Entry 7YF0 (electron microscopy, 3.40 A resolution); this record covers chains E and R of the 22 polymer chains in the assembly.

# Chain E
Molecule: RNA helicase
Source organism: Mammalian orthoreovirus 3
Notes: EC 3.6.4.13
Reference sequence: C9E874 (C9E874_9REOV); residues 1-1275 here = UniProt positions 1-1275
Chain sequence (1275 residues; numbered 1 to 1275; the number before each row is that of its first residue):
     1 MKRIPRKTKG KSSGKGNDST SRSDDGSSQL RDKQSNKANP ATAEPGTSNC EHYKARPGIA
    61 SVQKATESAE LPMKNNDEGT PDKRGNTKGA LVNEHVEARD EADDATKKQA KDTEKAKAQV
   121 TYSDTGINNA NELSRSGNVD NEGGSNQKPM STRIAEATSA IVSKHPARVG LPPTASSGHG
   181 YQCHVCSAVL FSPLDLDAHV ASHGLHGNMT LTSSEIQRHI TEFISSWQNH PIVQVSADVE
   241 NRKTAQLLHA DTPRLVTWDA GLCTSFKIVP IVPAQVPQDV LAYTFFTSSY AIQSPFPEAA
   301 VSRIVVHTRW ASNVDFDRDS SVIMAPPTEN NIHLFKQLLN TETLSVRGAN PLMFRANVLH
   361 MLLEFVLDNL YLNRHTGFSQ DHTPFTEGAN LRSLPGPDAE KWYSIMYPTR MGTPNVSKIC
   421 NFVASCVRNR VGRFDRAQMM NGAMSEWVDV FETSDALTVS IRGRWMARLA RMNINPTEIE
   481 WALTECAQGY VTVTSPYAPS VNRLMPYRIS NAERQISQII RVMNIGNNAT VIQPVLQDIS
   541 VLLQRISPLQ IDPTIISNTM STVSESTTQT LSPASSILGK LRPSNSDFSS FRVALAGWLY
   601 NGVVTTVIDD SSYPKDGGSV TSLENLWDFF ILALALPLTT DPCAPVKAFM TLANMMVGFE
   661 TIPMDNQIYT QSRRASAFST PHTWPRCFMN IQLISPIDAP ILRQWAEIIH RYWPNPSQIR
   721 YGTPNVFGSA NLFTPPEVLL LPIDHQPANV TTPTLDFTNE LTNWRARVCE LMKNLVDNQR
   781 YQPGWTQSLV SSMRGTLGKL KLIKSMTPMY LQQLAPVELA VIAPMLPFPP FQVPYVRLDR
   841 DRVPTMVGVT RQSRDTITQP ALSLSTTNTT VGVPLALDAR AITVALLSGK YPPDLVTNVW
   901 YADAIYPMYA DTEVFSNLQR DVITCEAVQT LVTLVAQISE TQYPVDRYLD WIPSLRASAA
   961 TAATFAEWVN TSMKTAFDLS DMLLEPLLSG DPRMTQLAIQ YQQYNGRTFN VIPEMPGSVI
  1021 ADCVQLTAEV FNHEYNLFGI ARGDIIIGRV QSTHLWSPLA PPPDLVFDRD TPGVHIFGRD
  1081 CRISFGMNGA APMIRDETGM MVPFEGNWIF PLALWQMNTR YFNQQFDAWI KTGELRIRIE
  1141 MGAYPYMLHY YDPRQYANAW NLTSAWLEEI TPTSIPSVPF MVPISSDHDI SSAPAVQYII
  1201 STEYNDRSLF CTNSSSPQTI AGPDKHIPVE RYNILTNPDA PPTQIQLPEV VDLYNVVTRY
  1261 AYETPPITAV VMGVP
Not modelled in the structure: 1-214

# Chain R
Molecule: RNA-directed RNA polymerase
Source organism: Mammalian orthoreovirus 3
Notes: EC 2.7.7.48
Reference sequence: C9E870 (C9E870_9REOV); residue numbers follow UniProt; this construct covers 1-1267
Chain sequence (1267 residues; row label = number of the first residue in the row):
     1 MSSMILTQFG PFIESISGIT DQSNDVFENA AKAFSMFTRS DVYKALDEIP FSEDAMLPIP
    61 PTIYTKPSHD SYYYIDALNR VRRKTYQGPD DVYVPNCSIV ELLEPHETLT SYGRLSEAIE
   121 NRAKDGDSQA RIATTYGRIA ESQARQIKAP LEKFVLALLV AEAGGSLYDP VLQKYDEIPG
   181 LSHNCPLWCF REICRHISGP LPDRAPYLYL SAGVFWLMSP RMTSAIPPLL SDLVNLAILQ
   241 QTAGLDPSLV RLGVQICLHA AASSSYAWFI LKTKSIFPQN TLHSMYESLE GGYCPNLEWL
   301 EPRSDYKFMY MGAMPLSTKY ARSAPSNDKK ARELGEKYGL SSVVSELRRR TKTYSKHDFT
   361 SVRYIRDAMA CTSGIFLVRT PTETVLQEYT QSPEIKVPIP QKDWTGPIGE IRILKDTTSS
   421 IARYLYRTWY LAAARMAAQP RTWDPLFQAI MRSQYVTARG GSGATLRESL YAINVSLPDF
   481 KGLPVKAATK IFQAAQLANL PFSHTSVAIL ADTSMGLRNQ VQRRPRSIMP LNVPQQQVSA
   541 PHTLTADYIN YHMNLSTTSG SAVIEKVIPL GVYASSPPNQ SINIDISACD ASITWDFFLS
   601 VIMAAIHEGV ASSSIGKPFM GVPASIVNDE SVVGVRAARP ISGMQNMIQH LSKLYKRGFS
   661 YRVNDSFSPG NDFTHMTTTF PSGSTATSTE HTANNSTMME TFLTVWGPEH TDDPDVLRLM
   721 KSLTIQRNYV CQGDDGLMII DGNTAGKVNS ETIQKMLELI SKYGEEFGWK YDIAYDGTAE
   781 YLKLYFIFGC RIPNLSRHPI VGKERANSSA EEPWPAILDQ IMGIFFNGVH DGLQWQRWIR
   841 YSWALCCAFS RQRTMTGESV GYLQYPMWSF VYWGLPLVKV FGSDPWIFSW YMPTGDLGMY
   901 SWISLIRPLM TRWMVANGYV TDKCSPVFGN ADYRKCFNEL KLYQGYYMAQ LPRNPKKSGR
   961 AAPREVREQF TQALSDYLMQ NPELKSRVLR GRSEWEKYGA GIIHNPPSLF DVPHKWYQGA
  1021 QEAATATREE LAEMDETLMR ARKHSYSSFS KLLEAYLLVK WRMCEAREPS VDLRLPLCAG
  1081 IDPLNSDPFL KMVSVGPMLQ STRKYFAQTL FMAKTVSGLD VNAIDSALLR LRTLGADKKA
  1141 LTAQLLMVGL QESEADALAG KIMLQDVNTV QLARVVNLAV PDTWMSLDFD TMFKHHVKLL
  1201 PKDGRHLNTD IPPRMGWLRA ILRFLGAGMA MTATGVAVDI YLEDIHGGGR SLGQRFMTWM
  1261 RQEGRSA
Not modelled in the structure: 1-2, 454-510, 517-533, 560-564, 855-860, 958-1026, 1101-1121, 1137-1157, 1264-1267

# Interface between chain E and chain R
Pairs across the interface (30; chain E residue first):
  Pro231(E) with Val633(R)
  Ile232(E) with Val633(R)
  Gln234(E) with Lys415(R), hydrogen bond; Val632(R); Val633(R)
  Val235(E) with Val632(R), hydrophobic
  Ser236(E) with Lys415(R); Asp416(R)
  Asp238(E) with Ile413(R); Tyr430(R)
  Asn241(E) with Tyr430(R), hydrogen bond; Glu608(R), hydrogen bond; Ser612(R)
  Thr244(E) with Ser612(R); Ile615(R)
  Leu248(E) with Ile615(R), hydrophobic
  Thr530(E) with Ser612(R)
  Pro534(E) with Ser612(R); Ser613(R)
  Gln537(E) with Trp443(R); Lys617(R)
  Glu565(E) with Leu1164(R)
  Thr568(E) with Pro1213(R)
  Ser572(E) with Leu1164(R)
  Ser575(E) with Lys1161(R); Leu1164(R)
  Leu578(E) with Gly1160(R)
  Gly579(E) with Lys1161(R)
  Ser589(E) with Pro440(R)
  Ser980(E) with Arg639(R), hydrogen bond (backbone-side chain)
Other interface residues (no listed pair), chain E (26 interface residues in all): Val233, Ala237, Arg242, Ala245, Thr567, Asp981
Other interface residues (no listed pair), chain R (23 interface residues in all): Thr417, Ser631, Gly634, Ala637, Gln1165

# Summary
The interface between chain E and chain R involves 26 residues on one side and 23 on the other; the contacts
include 4 hydrogen bonds. Polar contacts include Gln234(E)-Lys415(R), Asn241(E)-Tyr430(R) and
Asn241(E)-Glu608(R).
Chain E is RNA helicase and chain R is RNA-directed RNA polymerase, both from Mammalian orthoreovirus 3; the
structure, In situ structure of polymerase complex of mammalian reovirus in the core, was determined by
electron microscopy (same publication as 7YED, 7YEV, 7YEZ and 7YFE).
